PDB entry 7BZF | electron microscopy, 3.26 A resolution | chains C and D of the 6 polymer chains in the assembly

Chain C:
Name: Non-structural protein 7
From: Severe acute respiratory syndrome coronavirus 2
Reference sequence: P0DTD1 (R1AB_SARS2); residues 1-83 here correspond to UniProt positions 3860-3942 (UniProt number = residue number + 3859)
Sequence (83 residues; each row starts with the number of its first residue):
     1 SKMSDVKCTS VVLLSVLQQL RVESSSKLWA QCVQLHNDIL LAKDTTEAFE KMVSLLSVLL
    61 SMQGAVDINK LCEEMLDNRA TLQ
Disordered / not traced: 69-83
Curated features (UniProtKB/Swiss-Prot):
  - site: Gln-83 (Cleavage)

Chain D:
Name: Non-structural protein 8
From: Severe acute respiratory syndrome coronavirus 2
Reference sequence: P0DTD1 (R1AB_SARS2); residues 1-198 here correspond to UniProt positions 3943-4140 (UniProt number = residue number + 3942)
Sequence (198 residues; each row starts with the number of its first residue):
     1 AIASEFSSLP SYAAFATAQE AYEQAVANGD SEVVLKKLKK SLNVAKSEFD RDAAMQRKLE
    61 KMADQAMTQM YKQARSEDKR AKVTSAMQTM LFTMLRKLDN DALNNIINNA RDGCVPLNII
   121 PLTTAAKLMV VIPDYNTYKN TCDGTTFTYA SALWEIQQVV DADSKIVQLS EISMDNSPNL
   181 AWPLIVTALR ANSAVKLQ
Disordered / not traced: 1-83, 123-126, 192-198
Curated features (UniProtKB/Swiss-Prot):
  - site: Gln-198 (Cleavage)

Interface between chain C and chain D:
Pairs across the interface - 36 pairs, chain C then chain D:
  Lys-2(C) with Leu-98(D), hydrogen bond (side chain-backbone)
  Asp-5(C) with Leu-98(D)
  Val-6(C) with Leu-98(D), hydrophobic
  Thr-9(C) with Met-94(D)
  Val-12(C) with Met-87(D); Leu-91(D), hydrophobic
  Leu-13(C) with Leu-91(D), hydrophobic
  Ser-15(C) with Met-87(D), hydrogen bond
  Val-16(C) with Met-87(D), hydrophobic; Gln-88(D); Leu-91(D), hydrophobic
  Gln-19(C) with Thr-84(D); Met-87(D)
  Leu-28(C) with Ile-119(D), hydrophobic
  Gln-31(C) with Ile-119(D)
  Phe-49(C) with Leu-98(D), hydrophobic; Asn-100(D)
  Met-52(C) with Leu-98(D), hydrophobic
  Val-53(C) with Leu-103(D)
  Ser-54(C) with Ile-119(D); Ile-120(D)
  Leu-56(C) with Leu-95(D), hydrophobic; Leu-103(D), hydrophobic; Ile-107(D), hydrophobic
  Ser-57(C) with Pro-116(D); Ile-119(D); Ile-120(D), hydrogen bond (side chain-backbone)
  Val-58(C) with Ile-119(D), hydrophobic
  Leu-59(C) with Leu-91(D), hydrophobic
  Leu-60(C) with Ile-106(D), hydrophobic; Ala-110(D), hydrophobic; Val-115(D)
  Ser-61(C) with Pro-116(D), hydrogen bond (side chain-backbone); Asn-118(D), hydrogen bond (side chain-backbone)
  Asp-67(C) with Arg-111(D), salt bridge
  Ile-68(C) with Phe-92(D), hydrophobic
Other interface residues (no listed pair), chain C (24 interface residues in all): Glu-50
Other interface residues (no listed pair), chain D (22 interface residues in all): Ala-102, Leu-117, Leu-122

Summary:
24 residues of chain C face 22 of chain D across their interface; the contacts include 5 hydrogen bonds and 1
salt bridge. Polar pairs include Asp-67(C)/Arg-111(D), Lys-2(C)/Leu-98(D) and Ser-15(C)/Met-87(D).
Here chain C is Non-structural protein 7 and chain D is Non-structural protein 8, both from Severe acute
respiratory syndrome coronavirus 2. Entry 7BZF (COVID-19 RNA-dependent RNA polymerase post-translocated
catalytic complex) was determined by electron microscopy (same publication as 7C2K).
